Entry 7WE6 (electron microscopy, 3.20 A resolution); this record covers chains J and A of the 26 polymer chains in the assembly.

Chain J:
Molecule: 60-nt RNA strand
Source organism: Pseudomonas aeruginosa
Sequence (60 nucleotides; numbered 1 to 60; the number before each row is that of its first residue):
     1 CUAAGAAAUUCACGGCGGGCUUGAUGUCCGCGUCUACCUGGUUCACUGCC
    51 GUGUAGGCAG

Chain A:
Molecule: Type I-F CRISPR-associated protein Csy1
Source organism: Pseudomonas aeruginosa
UniProtKB: A0A3A8DDU9 (A0A3A8DDU9_PSEAI); numbering as in UniProt (aligned over 1-434)
Amino-acid sequence (434 residues; row label = number of the first residue in the row):
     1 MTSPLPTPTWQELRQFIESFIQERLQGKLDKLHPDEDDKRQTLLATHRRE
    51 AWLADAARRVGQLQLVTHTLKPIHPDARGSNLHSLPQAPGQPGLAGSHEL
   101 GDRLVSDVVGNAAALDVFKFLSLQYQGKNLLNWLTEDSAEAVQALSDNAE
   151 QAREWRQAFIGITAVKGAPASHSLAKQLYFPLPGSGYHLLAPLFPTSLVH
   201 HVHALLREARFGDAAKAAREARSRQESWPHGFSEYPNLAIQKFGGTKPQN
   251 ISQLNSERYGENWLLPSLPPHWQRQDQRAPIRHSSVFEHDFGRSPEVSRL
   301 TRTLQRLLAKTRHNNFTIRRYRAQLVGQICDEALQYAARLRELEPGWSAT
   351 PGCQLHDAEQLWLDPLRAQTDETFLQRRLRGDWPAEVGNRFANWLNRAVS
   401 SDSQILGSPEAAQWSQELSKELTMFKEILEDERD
Disordered / not traced: 1-10
Reported in the primary citation:
  - mutagenesis - K247E, N250D: decreased binding to dsDNANS
  - binding site for the 54-nt DNA strand: Lys247, Asn250
  - mutagenesis - K247E, K247E/N250D, N250D: decreased binding to dsDNASP
  - mutagenesis - K247E: abolished binding to 15-bp dsDNASP

Chain J / chain A interface:
Pairs across the interface (10):
  C1(J) - Tyr179(A)  stacking on the base
  C1(J) - Tyr187(A)  base contact
  U2(J) - Tyr179(A)  hydrogen bond to the phosphate
  A3(J) - Lys176(A)  hydrogen bond to the sugar
  A3(J) - Leu178(A)  phosphate contact
  A4(J) - Ala175(A)  hydrogen bond to the base
  A4(J) - Lys176(A)  hydrogen bond to the base
  A4(J) - Gln177(A)  base contact
  G5(J) - Ser173(A)  base contact
  G5(J) - Ala175(A)  base contact
Interface residues without a listed pair, chain A (12 interface residues in all): Ile73, Leu174, Pro181, Pro192, Leu193

Summary:
Chain J and chain A form an interface of 5 and 12 residues respectively, with 4 hydrogen bonds and 1 aromatic
stacking contact. Polar pairs include A4(J)-Ala175(A), A4(J)-Lys176(A) and A3(J)-Lys176(A). From the paper: a
binding site for the 54-nt DNA strand at Lys247(A) and Asn250(A); K247E, K247E/N250D and N250D of chain A
reduce binding to dsDNASP.
Here chain J is a 60-nt RNA strand and chain A is Type I-F CRISPR-associated protein Csy1, both from
Pseudomonas aeruginosa. Entry 7WE6 (Structure of Csy-AcrIF24-dsDNA) was determined by electron microscopy
(same publication as 7ELM and 7ELN).
